Entry 6HW4 (X-ray diffraction, 2.90 A resolution); this record covers chains C and D of the 28 polymer chains in the assembly.

# Chain C
Name: Proteasome subunit alpha type-4
Source organism: Saccharomyces cerevisiae (strain ATCC 204508 / S288c)
Notes: EC 3.4.25.1
UniProt: P40303 (PSA4_YEAST); residues -1 to 252 here correspond to UniProt positions 1-254 (UniProt number = residue number + 2)
Sequence (254 residues; numbered -1 to 252; the number before each row is that of its first residue; numbers below 1 keep their minus sign (Met-1 is residue -1)):
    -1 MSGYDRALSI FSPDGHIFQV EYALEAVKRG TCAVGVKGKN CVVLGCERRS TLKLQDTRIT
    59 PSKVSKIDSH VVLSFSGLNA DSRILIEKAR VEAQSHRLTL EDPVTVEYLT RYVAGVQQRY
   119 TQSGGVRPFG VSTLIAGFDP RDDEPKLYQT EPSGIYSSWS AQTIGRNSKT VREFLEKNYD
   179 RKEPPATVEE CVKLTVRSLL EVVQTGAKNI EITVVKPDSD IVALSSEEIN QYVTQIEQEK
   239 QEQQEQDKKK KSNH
Unresolved in the structure: -1 to 0, 241-252
UniProt features mapped onto this chain:
  - modified residue: Thr58 (Phosphothreonine)

# Chain D
Name: Proteasome subunit alpha type-5
Source organism: Saccharomyces cerevisiae (strain ATCC 204508 / S288c)
Notes: EC 3.4.25.1
UniProt: P32379 (PSA5_YEAST); residues -7 to 252 here correspond to UniProt positions 1-260 (UniProt number = residue number + 8)
Sequence (260 residues; row label = number of the first residue in the row; numbers below 1 keep their minus sign (Met-7 is residue -7)):
    -7 MFLTRSEYDR GVSTFSPEGR LFQVEYSLEA IKLGSTAIGI ATKEGVVLGV EKRATSPLLE
    53 SDSIEKIVEI DRHIGCAMSG LTADARSMIE HARTAAVTHN LYYDEDINVE SLTQSVCDLA
   113 LRFGEGASGE ERLMSRPFGV ALLIAGHDAD DGYQLFHAEP SGTFYRYNAK AIGSGSEGAQ
   173 AELLNEWHSS LTLKEAELLV LKILKQVMEE KLDENNAQLS CITKQDGFKI YDNEKTAELI
   233 KELKEKEAAE SPEEADVEMS
Unresolved in the structure: -7 to 0, 118-124, 243-252

# Interface between chain C and chain D
Contacting residue pairs - 60 pairs, chain C then chain D:
  Asp3(C) with Glu117(D)
  Ala5(C) with Val4(D), hydrophobic; Glu117(D); Ser127(D)
  Ser7(C) with Ser127(D); Arg128(D)
  Ile8(C) with Gln15(D)
  Phe9(C) with Gln15(D); Tyr18(D), hydrophobic; Ser19(D); Ala22(D), hydrophobic; Leu73(D), hydrophobic; Arg128(D); Pro129(D); Gly131(D)
  Ser10(C) with Tyr18(D)
  Pro11(C) with Tyr18(D), hydrophobic; Glu21(D)
  Gly13(C) with Tyr18(D); Glu21(D); Ala22(D)
  His14(C) with Leu25(D)
  Ile15(C) with Leu73(D), hydrophobic; Arg128(D)
  Lys35(C) with Glu52(D), salt bridge
  Gln116(C) with Ala75(D); Asp76(D)
  Thr119(C) with Arg128(D), hydrogen bond (backbone-side chain)
  Gln120(C) with Met126(D); Ser127(D), hydrogen bond (backbone-backbone); Arg128(D); Phe130(D)
  Ser121(C) with Ser127(D)
  Gly122(C) with Ser127(D)
  Ser151(C) with Ala75(D)
  Gly152(C) with Ala75(D)
  Ile153(C) with Thr74(D); Ala75(D)
  Ser155(C) with Leu51(D); Ser55(D)
  Ser156(C) with Leu51(D); Glu52(D), hydrogen bond (backbone-backbone); Ser55(D), hydrogen bond (backbone-side chain)
  Trp157(C) with Thr47(D); Ser48(D); Leu50(D); Leu51(D); Glu52(D)
  Ser158(C) with Leu50(D), hydrogen bond (backbone-backbone); Glu52(D), hydrogen bond
  Ala159(C) with Leu50(D)
  Leu173(C) with Leu50(D), hydrophobic
  Glu174(C) with Ser48(D), hydrogen bond; Pro49(D); Leu50(D)
  Tyr177(C) with Leu50(D), hydrophobic
  Arg179(C) with Pro49(D), hydrogen bond (side chain-backbone); Leu50(D); Leu51(D), hydrogen bond (side chain-backbone); Glu52(D)
Other interface residues (no listed pair), chain C (32 interface residues in all): Arg4, Asp12, Tyr154, Arg170
Other interface residues (no listed pair), chain D (29 interface residues in all): Asp1, Ser53, Glu57, Ser79

# In short
32 residues of chain C face 29 of chain D across their interface; the contacts include 9 hydrogen bonds and 1
salt bridge. Polar pairs include Lys35(C)-Glu52(D), Thr119(C)-Arg128(D) and Ser156(C)-Ser55(D).
Chain C is Proteasome subunit alpha type-4 and chain D is Proteasome subunit alpha type-5, both from
Saccharomyces cerevisiae (strain ATCC 204508 / S288c); the structure, Yeast 20S proteasome in complex with 16,
was determined by X-ray diffraction, deposited together with 6HTB, 6HTC, 6HTD, 6HTP, 6HTR, 6HUB and 30 further
entries.
